8Y8A - chains T and C of the 6 polymer chains in the assembly; structure by electron microscopy, 3.19 A resolution.

Chain T:
Protein: Transmembrane protease serine 2
From: Homo sapiens
UniProtKB: O15393 (TMPS2_HUMAN); aligned to UniProt positions 109-491 over residues 110-492 (the alignment contains insertions or deletions, so no single offset holds)
Amino-acid sequence (383 residues; row label = number of the first residue in the row):
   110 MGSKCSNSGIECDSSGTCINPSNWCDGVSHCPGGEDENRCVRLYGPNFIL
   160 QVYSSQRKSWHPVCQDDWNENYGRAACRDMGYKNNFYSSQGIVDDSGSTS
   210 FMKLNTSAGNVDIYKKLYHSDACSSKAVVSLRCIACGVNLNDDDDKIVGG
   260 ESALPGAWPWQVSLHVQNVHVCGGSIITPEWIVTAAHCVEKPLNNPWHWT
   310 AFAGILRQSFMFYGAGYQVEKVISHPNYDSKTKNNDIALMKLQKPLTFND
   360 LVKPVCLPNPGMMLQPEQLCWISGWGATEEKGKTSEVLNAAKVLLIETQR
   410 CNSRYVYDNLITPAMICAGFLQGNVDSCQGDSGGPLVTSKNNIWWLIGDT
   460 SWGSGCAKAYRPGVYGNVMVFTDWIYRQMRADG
Not modelled in the structure: 110-255
Disulfides: Cys410-Cys426, Cys437-Cys465
Construct notes: engineered mutation Asp251 (Ser250 in O15393), Asp252 (Ser251 in O15393), Asp253 (Gln in O15393), Asp254 (Ser in O15393), Lys255 (Arg in O15393)
Swiss-Prot annotation at these positions:
  - binding site (Ca(2+)): Asn132, Asp135, Val137, Asp145, Glu146
  - glycosylation (N-linked (GlcNAc...) asparagine): Asn214, Asn250

Chain C:
Protein: Spike glycoprotein
From: Human coronavirus HKU1 (isolate N5)
UniProtKB: Q0ZME7 (SPIKE_CVHN5); residues 14-1276 here = UniProt positions 14-1276
Amino-acid sequence (1263 residues; numbered 14 to 1276; the number before each row is that of its first residue):
    14 VIGDFNCTNSFINDYNKTIPRISEDVVDVSLGLGTYYVLNRVYLNTTLLF
    64 TGYFPKSGANFRDLALKGSIYLSTLWYKPPFLSDFNNGIFSKVKNTKLYV
   114 NNTLYSEFSTIVIGSVFVNTSYTIVVQPHNGILEITACQYTMCEYPHTVC
   164 KSKGSIRNESWHIDSSEPLCLFKKNFTYNVSADWLYFHFYQERGVFYAYY
   214 ADVGMPTTFLFSLYLGTILSHYYVMPLTCNAISSNTDNETLEYWVTPLSR
   264 RQYLLNFDEHGVITNAVDCSSSFLSEIQCKTQSFAPNTGVYDLSGFTVKP
   314 VATVYRRIPNLPDCDIDNWLNNVSVPSPLNWERRIFSNCNFNLSTLLRLV
   364 HVDSFSCNNLDKSKIFGSCFNSITVDKFAIPNRRRDDLQLGSSGFLQSSN
   414 YKIDISSSSCQLYYSLPLVNVTINNFNPSSWNRRYGFGSFNLSSYDVVYS
   464 DHCFSVNSDFCPCADPSVVNSCAKSKPPSAICPAGTKYRHCDLDTTLYVK
   514 NWCRCSCLPDPISTYSPNTCPQKKVVVGIGEHCPGLGINEEKCGTQLNHS
   564 SCFCSPDAFLGWSFDSCISNNRCNIFSNFIFNGINSGTTCSNDLLYSNTE
   614 ISTGVCVNYDLYGITGQGIFKEVSAAYYNNWQNLLYDSNGNIIGFKDFLT
   664 NKTYTILPCYSGRVSAAFYQNSSSPALLYRNLKCSYVLNNISFISQPFYF
   714 DSYLGCVLNAVNLTSYSVSSCDLRMGSGFCIDYALPSSGGSGSGISSPYR
   764 FVTFEPFNVSFVNDSVETVGGLFEIQIPTNFTIAGHEEFIQTSSPKVTID
   814 CSAFVCSNYAACHDLLSEYGTFCDNINSILNEVNDLLDITQLQVANALMQ
   864 GVTLSSNLNTNLHSDVDNIDFKSLLGCLGSQCGSSSRSPLEDLLFNKVKL
   914 SDVGFVEAYNNCTGGSEIRDLLCVQSFNGIKVLPPILSETQISGYTTAAT
   964 VAAMFPPWSAAAGVPFPLNVQYRINGLGVTMDVLNKNQKLIANAFNKALL
  1014 SIQNGFTATPSALAKIQSVVNANAQALNSLLQQLFNKFGAISSSLQEILS
  1064 RLDPPEAQVQIDRLINGRLTALNAYVSQQLSDITLIKAGASRAIEKVNEC
  1114 VKSQSPRINFCGNGNHILSLVQNAPYGLLFIHFSYKPTSFKTVLVSPGLC
  1164 LSGDRGIAPKQGYFIKQNDSWMFTGSSYYYPEPISDKNVVFMNSCSVNFT
  1214 KAPFIYLNNSIPNLSDFEAELSLWFKNHTSIAPNLTFNSHINATFLDLYY
  1264 EMNVIQESIKSLN
Not modelled in the structure: 558-562, 750-758, 1222-1276
Disulfides: Cys20-Cys156, Cys151-Cys183, Cys163-Cys242, Cys282-Cys292, Cys327-Cys352, Cys370-Cys423, Cys382-Cys603, Cys466-Cys546, Cys474-Cys495, Cys476-Cys565, Cys485-Cys516, Cys504-Cys518, Cys520-Cys533, Cys556-Cys567, Cys619-Cys672, Cys697-Cys719, Cys734-Cys743, Cys814-Cys836, Cys819-Cys825, Cys890-Cys895, Cys925-Cys936, Cys1113-Cys1124, Cys1163-Cys1208
Covalent attachments: N-acetylglucosamine (NAG) linked to Asn58, Asn188, Asn192, Asn664, Asn703, Asn771, Asn793
Construct notes: engineered mutation Gly752 (Arg in Q0ZME7), Gly753 (Arg in Q0ZME7), Ser754 (Lys in Q0ZME7), Gly755 (Arg in Q0ZME7), Ser756 (Arg in Q0ZME7), Pro902 (Leu in Q0ZME7), Pro980 (Ser in Q0ZME7), Pro1023 (Asn in Q0ZME7), Pro1067 (Asn in Q0ZME7), Pro1068 (Leu in Q0ZME7)
Swiss-Prot annotation at these positions:
  - region: Ser901 to Tyr922 (Fusion peptide 1), Glu920 to Phe940 (Fusion peptide 2)
  - site: Arg900, Ser901 (Cleavage)
  - glycosylation (N-linked (GlcNAc...) asparagine): Asn19, Asn29, Asn58, Asn114, Asn132, Asn171, Asn188, Asn192, Asn251, Asn335, Asn355, Asn433, Asn454, Asn561, Asn664, Asn684, Asn703, Asn725, Asn771, Asn776 and 10 more in UniProt

Interface between chain T and chain C:
Residue-residue contacts (34):
  Thr341(T) - Leu510(C)
  Lys342(T) - Leu510(C)
  Arg409(T) - Tyr528(C)
  Tyr414(T) - Arg517(C)  hydrogen bond (backbone-side chain)
  Tyr414(T) - Pro522(C)  hydrophobic
  Val415(T) - Arg517(C)  hydrogen bond (backbone-side chain)
  Tyr416(T) - Thr509(C)
  Tyr416(T) - Trp515(C)
  Asp417(T) - Lys487(C)  salt bridge
  Leu419(T) - Tyr511(C)
  Leu430(T) - Ser529(C)
  Gln431(T) - Tyr528(C)  hydrogen bond (side chain-backbone)
  Gln431(T) - Ser529(C)
  Gln431(T) - Pro530(C)
  Gln431(T) - Asn531(C)
  Gln431(T) - Thr532(C)
  Trp461(T) - Thr509(C)
  Trp461(T) - Leu510(C)  hydrophobic
  Gly462(T) - Thr509(C)
  Ser463(T) - Asp507(C)  hydrogen bond
  Ser463(T) - Thr508(C)  hydrogen bond (side chain-backbone)
  Ser463(T) - Thr509(C)
  Gly464(T) - Asp507(C)
  Ala468(T) - Thr532(C)
  Tyr469(T) - Arg517(C)  hydrogen bond (backbone-side chain)
  Tyr469(T) - Cys518(C)
  Tyr469(T) - Leu521(C)  hydrogen bond (side chain-backbone)
  Tyr469(T) - Thr527(C)  hydrogen bond
  Tyr469(T) - Tyr528(C)  hydrophobic
  Tyr469(T) - Ser529(C)  hydrogen bond
  Arg470(T) - Asp507(C)  salt bridge
  Arg470(T) - Thr509(C)  hydrogen bond
  Arg470(T) - Trp515(C)
  Arg470(T) - Arg517(C)
Interface residues without a listed pair, chain T (19 interface residues in all): Ser412, Lys467
Interface residues without a listed pair, chain C (18 interface residues in all): Cys520

Overview:
Chain T and chain C form an interface of 19 and 18 residues respectively; the contacts include 10 hydrogen
bonds and 2 salt bridges. Polar pairs include Asp417(T)-Lys487(C), Arg470(T)-Asp507(C) and
Tyr414(T)-Arg517(C).
Chain T is Transmembrane protease serine 2 (Homo sapiens) and chain C is Spike glycoprotein (Human coronavirus
HKU1 (isolate N5)); the structure, Structure of HCoV-HKU1C spike in the functionally anchored-3up conformation
with 3TMPRSS2, was determined by electron microscopy (same publication as 8Y7X, 8Y7Y, 8Y87, 8Y88, 8Y89 and
8Y8B).
